PDB entry 5LAI | X-ray diffraction, 2.50 A resolution | chains Q and R of the 28 polymer chains in the assembly

== Chain Q ==
Molecule: Proteasome subunit alpha type-4
Source organism: Saccharomyces cerevisiae (strain ATCC 204508 / S288c)
Notes: EC 3.4.25.1
Reference sequence: P40303 (PSA4_YEAST); residues -1 to 252 here correspond to UniProt positions 1-254 (UniProt number = residue number + 2)
Chain sequence (254 residues; numbered -1 to 252; the number before each row is that of its first residue; numbers below 1 keep their minus sign (Met-1 is residue -1)):
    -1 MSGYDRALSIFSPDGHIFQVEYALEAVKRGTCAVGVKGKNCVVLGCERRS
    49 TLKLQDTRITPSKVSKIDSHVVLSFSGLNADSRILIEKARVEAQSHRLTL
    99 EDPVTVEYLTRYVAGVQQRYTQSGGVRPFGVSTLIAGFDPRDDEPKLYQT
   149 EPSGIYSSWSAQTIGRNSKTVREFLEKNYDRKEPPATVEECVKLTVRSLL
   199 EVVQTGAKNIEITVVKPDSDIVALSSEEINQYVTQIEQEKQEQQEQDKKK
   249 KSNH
Unresolved in the structure: -1 to 0, 241-252
Swiss-Prot annotation at these positions:
  - modified residue: Thr58 (Phosphothreonine)

== Chain R ==
Molecule: Proteasome subunit alpha type-5
Source organism: Saccharomyces cerevisiae (strain ATCC 204508 / S288c)
Notes: EC 3.4.25.1
Reference sequence: P32379 (PSA5_YEAST); residues -7 to 252 here correspond to UniProt positions 1-260 (UniProt number = residue number + 8)
Chain sequence (260 residues; row label = number of the first residue in the row; numbers below 1 keep their minus sign (Met-7 is residue -7)):
    -7 MFLTRSEYDRGVSTFSPEGRLFQVEYSLEAIKLGSTAIGIATKEGVVLGV
    43 EKRATSPLLESDSIEKIVEIDRHIGCAMSGLTADARSMIEHARTAAVTHN
    93 LYYDEDINVESLTQSVCDLALRFGEGASGEERLMSRPFGVALLIAGHDAD
   143 DGYQLFHAEPSGTFYRYNAKAIGSGSEGAQAELLNEWHSSLTLKEAELLV
   193 LKILKQVMEEKLDENNAQLSCITKQDGFKIYDNEKTAELIKELKEKEAAE
   243 SPEEADVEMS
Unresolved in the structure: -7 to 0, 118-124, 243-252

== Chain Q / chain R interface ==
Contacting residue pairs (63):
  Asp3(Q) with Glu117(R)
  Arg4(Q) with Glu117(R)
  Ala5(Q) with Val4(R), hydrophobic; Glu117(R); Ser127(R)
  Ser7(Q) with Ser127(R); Arg128(R)
  Ile8(Q) with Gln15(R)
  Phe9(Q) with Gln15(R); Tyr18(R), hydrophobic; Ser19(R); Ala22(R), hydrophobic; Leu73(R), hydrophobic; Arg128(R); Pro129(R); Gly131(R)
  Ser10(Q) with Tyr18(R)
  Pro11(Q) with Tyr18(R), hydrophobic; Glu21(R)
  Asp12(Q) with Glu21(R)
  Gly13(Q) with Tyr18(R); Glu21(R); Ala22(R)
  His14(Q) with Leu25(R)
  Ile15(Q) with Leu73(R), hydrophobic; Arg128(R)
  Lys35(Q) with Glu52(R), salt bridge
  Gln116(Q) with Ala75(R); Asp76(R)
  Thr119(Q) with Arg128(R), hydrogen bond (backbone-side chain)
  Gln120(Q) with Met126(R); Ser127(R), hydrogen bond (backbone-backbone); Arg128(R); Pro129(R); Phe130(R)
  Ser121(Q) with Ser127(R)
  Gly122(Q) with Ser127(R)
  Ser151(Q) with Ala75(R)
  Gly152(Q) with Ala75(R)
  Ile153(Q) with Thr74(R); Ala75(R)
  Ser155(Q) with Leu51(R); Ser55(R)
  Ser156(Q) with Leu51(R); Glu52(R), hydrogen bond (backbone-backbone); Ser55(R), hydrogen bond (backbone-side chain)
  Trp157(Q) with Thr47(R); Ser48(R); Leu50(R); Leu51(R); Glu52(R)
  Ser158(Q) with Leu50(R), hydrogen bond (backbone-backbone); Glu52(R), hydrogen bond
  Ala159(Q) with Leu50(R)
  Leu173(Q) with Leu50(R), hydrophobic
  Glu174(Q) with Ser48(R), hydrogen bond; Pro49(R); Leu50(R)
  Tyr177(Q) with Leu50(R), hydrophobic
  Arg179(Q) with Pro49(R), hydrogen bond (side chain-backbone); Leu50(R); Leu51(R), hydrogen bond (side chain-backbone); Glu52(R)
Other interface residues (no listed pair), chain Q (31 interface residues in all): Arg170
Other interface residues (no listed pair), chain R (26 interface residues in all): Asp1

== In short ==
Chain Q and chain R form an interface of 31 and 26 residues respectively; the contacts include 9 hydrogen
bonds and 1 salt bridge. Polar pairs include Lys35(Q)-Glu52(R), Thr119(Q)-Arg128(R) and Ser156(Q)-Ser55(R).
Here chain Q is Proteasome subunit alpha type-4 and chain R is Proteasome subunit alpha type-5, both from
Saccharomyces cerevisiae (strain ATCC 204508 / S288c). Entry 5LAI (Ligand-induced aziridine-formation at the
yeast proteasomal subunit beta5 by sulfonate esters) was determined by X-ray diffraction together with 5LAJ
from the same study.
